9FGQ - chains A and I of the 12 polymer chains in the assembly; structure by electron microscopy, 2.50 A resolution.

== Chain A ==
Name: Histone H3.1
Organism: Homo sapiens
UniProtKB: P68431 (H31_HUMAN); residues 0-135 here correspond to UniProt positions 1-136 (UniProt number = residue number + 1)
Sequence (136 residues; row label = number of the first residue in the row; numbering starts at 0):
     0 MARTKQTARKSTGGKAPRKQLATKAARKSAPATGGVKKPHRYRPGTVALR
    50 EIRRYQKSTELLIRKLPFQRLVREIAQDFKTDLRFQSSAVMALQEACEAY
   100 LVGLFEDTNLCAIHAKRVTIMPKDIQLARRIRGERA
Not modelled in the structure: 0-38, 134-135
Swiss-Prot annotation at these positions:
  - modified residue: Arg2 (Asymmetric dimethylarginine), Thr3 (Phosphothreonine), Lys4 (Allysine), Gln5 (5-glutamyl dopamine), Thr6 (Phosphothreonine), Arg8 (Citrulline), Lys9 (N6,N6,N6-trimethyllysine), Ser10 (ADP-ribosylserine), Thr11 (Phosphothreonine), Lys14 (N6-(2-hydroxyisobutyryl)lysine), Arg17 (Asymmetric dimethylarginine), Lys18 (N6-(2-hydroxyisobutyryl)lysine), Lys23 (N6-(2-hydroxyisobutyryl)lysine), Arg26 (Citrulline), Lys27 (N6,N6,N6-trimethyllysine), Ser28 (ADP-ribosylserine), Lys36 (N6,N6,N6-trimethyllysine), Lys37 (N6-methyllysine), Tyr41 (Phosphotyrosine), Lys56 (N6,N6,N6-trimethyllysine) and 8 more in UniProt
  - lipidation: Lys18 (N6-decanoyllysine)

== Chain I ==
Molecule: 211-nt DNA strand
Organism: Homo sapiens
Sequence (211 nucleotides; row label = number of the first residue in the row; numbers below 1 keep their minus sign (DA-105 is residue -105)):
  -105 ATCTTAGCGCGGTGAGTTCAAATACCCGGCAAATCGAGAATCCCGGTGCC
   -55 GAGGCCGCTCAATTGGTCGTAGACAGCTCTAGCACCGCTTAAACGCACGT
    -5 ACGCGCTGTCCCCCGCGTTTTAACCGCCAAGGGGATTACTCCCTAGTCTC
    45 CAGGCACGTGTCAGATATATACATCCGATTTGCCGGGTATTTGAACTCAC
    95 CGCGCTAAGAT
Not modelled in the structure: -105 to -60, 73-105

== Interface between chain A and chain I ==
Residue-residue contacts (20; chain A residue first):
  Tyr41(A) with DC69(I), phosphate contact; DC70(I), phosphate contact
  Arg42(A) with DC70(I), hydrogen bond to the phosphate; DG71(I), salt bridge to the phosphate
  Pro43(A) with DA-5(I), sugar contact
  Thr45(A) with DC70(I), hydrogen bond to the phosphate
  Arg63(A) with DA-14(I), sugar contact; DA-13(I), salt bridge to the phosphate
  Arg72(A) with DC-23(I), salt bridge to the phosphate
  Arg83(A) with DG-24(I), sugar contact; DC-23(I), phosphate contact
  Phe84(A) with DG-24(I), sugar contact; DC-23(I), hydrogen bond to the phosphate
  Gln85(A) with DG-24(I), phosphate contact
  Ser86(A) with DG-24(I), phosphate contact
  Arg116(A) with DG-3(I), phosphate contact
  Val117(A) with DG-3(I), hydrogen bond to the phosphate
  Thr118(A) with DG-3(I), hydrogen bond to the phosphate
  Met120(A) with DG-3(I), phosphate contact; DC-2(I), phosphate contact
Also at the interface, not in a pair above, chain A (16 interface residues in all): Arg40, Lys115

== Summary ==
Chain A and chain I form an interface of 16 and 10 residues respectively, with 5 hydrogen bonds and 3 salt
bridges. Among the polar pairs are Arg42(A)-DC70(I), Thr45(A)-DC70(I) and Phe84(A)-DC-23(I).
Here chain A is Histone H3.1 and chain I is a 211-nt DNA strand, both from Homo sapiens. Entry 9FGQ (Structure
of human APC3loop 375-381 bound to the NCP) was determined by electron microscopy, deposited together with
9FH9.
